6HHD - chains B and C of the 4 polymer chains in the assembly; structure by X-ray diffraction, 2.10 A resolution.

== Chain B ==
Molecule: Nanobody 484
From: Camelus dromedarius
Notes: antibody fragment or engineered binder
Chain sequence (124 residues; each row starts with the number of its first residue):
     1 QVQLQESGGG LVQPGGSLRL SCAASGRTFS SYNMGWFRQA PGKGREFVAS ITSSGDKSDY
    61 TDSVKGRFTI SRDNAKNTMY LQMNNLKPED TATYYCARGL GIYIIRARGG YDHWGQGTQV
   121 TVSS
Cystine bridges: Cys22-Cys96

== Chain C ==
Molecule: Major prion protein
From: Mus musculus
UniProt: P04925 (PRIO_MOUSE); residues 119-225 here correspond to UniProt positions 118-224 (UniProt number = residue number - 1)
Chain sequence (107 residues; each row starts with the number of its first residue):
   119 GAVVGGLGGY MLGSAMSRPM IHFGNDWEDR YYRENMYRYP NQVYYRPVDQ YSNQNNFVHD
   179 CVNITIKQHT VTTTTKGENF TETDVKMMER VVEQMCVTQY QKESQAY
Cystine bridges: Cys179-Cys214
Swiss-Prot annotation at these positions:
  - glycosylation (N-linked (GlcNAc...) asparagine): Asn181, Asn197

== How chain B and chain C interact ==
Contacting residue pairs (8):
  Ser17(B) - Trp145(C)
  Ser58(B) - Glu200(C)  hydrogen bond
  Tyr60(B) - Glu200(C)
  Gln82(B) - Trp145(C)
  Asn84(B) - Trp145(C)
  Asn84(B) - Glu146(C)
  Asn85(B) - Gly142(C)
  Asn85(B) - Asn143(C)

== Summary ==
The interface between chain B and chain C involves 6 residues on one side and 5 on the other, with 1 hydrogen
bond. The hydrogen-bonded pair is Ser58(B)-Glu200(C).
Chain B is Nanobody 484 (Camelus dromedarius) and chain C is Major prion protein (Mus musculus); the
structure, Mouse Prion Protein in complex with Nanobody 484, was determined by X-ray diffraction (same
publication as 6HEQ).
